PDB entry 3NWE | X-ray diffraction, 1.50 A resolution | chain A

Chain A:
Name: Catechol O-methyltransferase
From: Rattus norvegicus
Notes: EC 2.1.1.6; fragment: soluble form
UniProt: P22734 (COMT_RAT); residues 1-221 here correspond to UniProt positions 44-264 (UniProt number = residue number + 43)
Sequence (221 residues; row label = number of the first residue in the row):
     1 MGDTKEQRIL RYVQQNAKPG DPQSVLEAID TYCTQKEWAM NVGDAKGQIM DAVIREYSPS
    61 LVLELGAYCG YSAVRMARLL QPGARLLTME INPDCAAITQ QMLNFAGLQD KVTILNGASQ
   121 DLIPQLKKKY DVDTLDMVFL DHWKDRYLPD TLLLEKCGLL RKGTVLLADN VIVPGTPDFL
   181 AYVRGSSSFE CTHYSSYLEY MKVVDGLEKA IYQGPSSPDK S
Disordered / not traced: 1-2, 216-221
Sequence notes: engineered mutation I91 (Met134 in P22734), C95 (Tyr138 in P22734)
Metal / ion sites: Mg2+: D141, D169, N170 (together with 662)
Small-molecule neighbours:
  - 662 (5-(4-fluorophenyl)-2,3-dihydroxy-N-[(E)-3-[(2R,3R,4R,5R)-4-hydroxy-3-methyl-5-[6-(propylamino)purin-9-yl]oxolan-2-yl]prop-2-enyl]benzamide): W38, M40, K46, G66, Y68, M89, E90, I91, N92, G117, A118, S119, Q120, D141, H142, W143, K144, R146, D169, N170, V173, P174, L198, E199
  - N-cyclohexyltaurine (NHE; 2-[N-cyclohexylamino]ethane sulfonic acid): A96, A97, Q100, T113, I114, L115, N116

In short:
Ligands of chain A: compound 662 and N-cyclohexyltaurine. D141, D169 and N170 coordinate Mg2+.
Chain A is Catechol O-methyltransferase (Rattus norvegicus); the structure, Rat COMT in complex with a
methylated desoxyribose bisubstrate-containing inhibitor avoids hydroxyl group, was determined by X-ray
diffraction, deposited together with 3R6T, 3S68, 3U81 and 3NWB.
